PDB entry 6UQ0 | X-ray diffraction, 3.56 A resolution | chains C and K of the 13 polymer chains in the assembly

== Chain C ==
Name: DNA-directed RNA polymerase II subunit RPB3
Organism: Saccharomyces cerevisiae (strain ATCC 204508 / S288c)
UniProt: P16370 (RPB3_YEAST); residue numbers follow UniProt; this construct covers 1-318
Sequence (318 residues; numbered 1 to 318; the number before each row is that of its first residue):
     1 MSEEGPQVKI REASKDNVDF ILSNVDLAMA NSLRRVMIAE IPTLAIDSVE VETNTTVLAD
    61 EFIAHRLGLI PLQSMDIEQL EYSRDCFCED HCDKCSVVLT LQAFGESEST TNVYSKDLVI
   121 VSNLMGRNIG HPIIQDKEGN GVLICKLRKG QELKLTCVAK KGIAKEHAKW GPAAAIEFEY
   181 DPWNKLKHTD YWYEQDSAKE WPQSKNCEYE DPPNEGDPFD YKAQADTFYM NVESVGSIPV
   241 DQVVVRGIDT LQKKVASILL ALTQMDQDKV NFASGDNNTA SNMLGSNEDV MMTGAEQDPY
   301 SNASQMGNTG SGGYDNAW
Disordered / not traced: 1, 269-318
Ion coordination: Zn2+: Cys-86, Cys-88, Cys-92, Cys-95

== Chain K ==
Name: DNA-directed RNA polymerase II subunit RPB11
Organism: Saccharomyces cerevisiae (strain ATCC 204508 / S288c)
UniProt: P38902 (RPB11_YEAST); residues 1-120 here = UniProt positions 1-120
Sequence (120 residues; numbered 1 to 120; the number before each row is that of its first residue):
     1 MNAPDRFELF LLGEGESKLK IDPDTKAPNA VVITFEKEDH TLGNLIRAEL LNDRKVLFAA
    61 YKVEHPFFAR FKLRIQTTEG YDPKDALKNA CNSIINKLGA LKTNFETEWN LQTLAADDAF
Disordered / not traced: 115-120

== Chain C / chain K interface ==
Pairs across the interface (69):
  Ser-2(C) / Asn-104(K)  hydrogen bond
  Glu-3(C) / Asn-104(K)  hydrogen bond (backbone-side chain)
  Glu-4(C) / Ala-100(K)
  Pro-6(C) / Lys-97(K)
  Pro-6(C) / Leu-101(K)  hydrophobic
  Pro-6(C) / Asn-104(K)  hydrogen bond (backbone-side chain)
  Gln-7(C) / Asn-104(K)
  Val-8(C) / Leu-101(K)  hydrophobic
  Val-8(C) / Phe-105(K)  hydrophobic
  Val-8(C) / Glu-108(K)
  Ile-10(C) / Phe-105(K)  hydrophobic
  Ile-10(C) / Glu-108(K)
  Ile-10(C) / Trp-109(K)
  Ile-10(C) / Gln-112(K)  hydrogen bond (backbone-side chain)
  Ala-13(C) / Leu-114(K)
  Ser-14(C) / Leu-114(K)
  Val-18(C) / Trp-109(K)  hydrophobic
  Leu-22(C) / Leu-101(K)  hydrophobic
  Asp-26(C) / Ala-48(K)
  Asp-26(C) / Asn-52(K)
  Ala-28(C) / Asn-44(K)
  Ala-28(C) / Ala-48(K)  hydrophobic
  Met-29(C) / Leu-45(K)  hydrophobic
  Met-29(C) / Lys-97(K)
  Met-29(C) / Leu-98(K)  hydrophobic
  Ser-32(C) / His-40(K)
  Ser-32(C) / Thr-41(K)  hydrogen bond (side chain-backbone)
  Ser-32(C) / Leu-45(K)
  Arg-35(C) / Asp-39(K)  salt bridge
  Arg-35(C) / His-40(K)
  Arg-35(C) / Thr-41(K)  hydrogen bond
  Val-36(C) / Thr-41(K)
  Arg-84(C) / Phe-10(K)
  Arg-84(C) / Leu-11(K)
  Ala-164(C) / Arg-6(K)
  Lys-165(C) / Arg-6(K)  hydrogen bond (backbone-side chain)
  Lys-165(C) / Leu-9(K)  hydrogen bond (side chain-backbone)
  Lys-165(C) / Asp-39(K)  salt bridge
  Glu-166(C) / Arg-6(K)  hydrogen bond (backbone-side chain)
  Glu-166(C) / Phe-10(K)
  His-167(C) / Arg-6(K)
  Val-240(C) / Trp-109(K)  hydrophobic
  Asp-241(C) / Trp-109(K)
  Val-244(C) / Phe-105(K)  hydrophobic
  Ile-248(C) / Leu-98(K)
  Ile-248(C) / Leu-101(K)  hydrophobic
  Ile-248(C) / Lys-102(K)
  Leu-251(C) / Leu-98(K)  hydrophobic
  Gln-252(C) / Ile-95(K)
  Gln-252(C) / Leu-98(K)
  Gln-252(C) / Gly-99(K)
  Gln-252(C) / Lys-102(K)  hydrogen bond
  Lys-254(C) / Glu-38(K)  salt bridge
  Lys-254(C) / Leu-42(K)
  Val-255(C) / Cys-91(K)  hydrophobic
  Val-255(C) / Ile-95(K)  hydrophobic
  Ala-256(C) / Ile-95(K)
  Ile-258(C) / Lys-18(K)
  Ile-258(C) / Leu-19(K)  hydrophobic
  Ile-258(C) / Leu-42(K)  hydrophobic
  Leu-259(C) / Cys-91(K)  hydrophobic
  Leu-259(C) / Asn-92(K)
  Ala-261(C) / Lys-18(K)
  Leu-262(C) / Leu-19(K)  hydrophobic
  Leu-262(C) / Lys-88(K)
  Thr-263(C) / Lys-88(K)
  Met-265(C) / Leu-19(K)
  Met-265(C) / Ile-21(K)  hydrophobic
  Asp-266(C) / Lys-84(K)  salt bridge
Other interface residues (no listed pair), chain C (45 interface residues in all): Lys-9, Arg-11, Phe-20, Glu-40, Ile-163, Val-245, Asp-249
Other interface residues (no listed pair), chain K (39 interface residues in all): Phe-7, Lys-37, Leu-87, Ile-94, Thr-103, Glu-106

== Overview ==
45 residues of chain C and 39 residues of chain K are in contact, with 10 hydrogen bonds and 4 salt bridges.
Among the polar pairs are Arg-35(C)/Asp-39(K), Lys-165(C)/Asp-39(K) and Lys-254(C)/Glu-38(K). Cys-86(C),
Cys-88(C), Cys-92(C) and Cys-95(C) form the Zn2+ site.
Chain C is DNA-directed RNA polymerase II subunit RPB3 and chain K is DNA-directed RNA polymerase II subunit
RPB11, both from Saccharomyces cerevisiae (strain ATCC 204508 / S288c); the structure, RNA polymerase II
elongation complex with 5-guanidinohydantoin lesion in state 4, was determined by X-ray diffraction together
with 6UPX, 6UPY, 6UPZ, 6UQ1, 6UQ2 and 6UQ3 from the same study.
